5DU9 - chain A; structure by X-ray diffraction, 1.60 A resolution.

== Chain A ==
Protein: CDA peptide synthetase I
Organism: Streptomyces coelicolor (strain ATCC BAA-471 / A3(2) / M145)
Notes: fragment: UNP residues1-449
UniProt: Q9Z4X6 (Q9Z4X6_STRCO); residues 1-449 here = UniProt positions 1-449
Chain sequence (450 residues; each row starts with the number of its first residue; numbering starts at 0):
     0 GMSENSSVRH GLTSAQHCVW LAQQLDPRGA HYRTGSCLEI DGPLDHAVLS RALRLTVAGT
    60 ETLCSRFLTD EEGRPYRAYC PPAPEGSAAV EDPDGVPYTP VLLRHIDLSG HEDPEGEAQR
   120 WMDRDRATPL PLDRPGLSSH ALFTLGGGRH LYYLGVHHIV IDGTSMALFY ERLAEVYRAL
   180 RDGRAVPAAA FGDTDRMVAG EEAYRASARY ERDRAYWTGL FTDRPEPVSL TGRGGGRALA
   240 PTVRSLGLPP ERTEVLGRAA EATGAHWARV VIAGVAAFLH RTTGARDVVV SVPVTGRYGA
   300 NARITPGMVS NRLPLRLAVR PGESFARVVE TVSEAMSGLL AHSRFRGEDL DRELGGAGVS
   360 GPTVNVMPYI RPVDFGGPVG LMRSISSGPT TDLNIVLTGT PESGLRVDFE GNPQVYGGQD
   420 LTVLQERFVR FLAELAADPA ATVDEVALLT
Disordered / not traced: 0-5, 84-94, 230-235
Construct notes: expression tag (0); engineered mutation Cys17 (Glu in Q9Z4X6)
Covalently attached groups: (2S)-2-amino-N-butyl-propanamide (UM2) linked to Cys17
Residues lining bound ligands: (2S)-2-amino-N-butyl-propanamide (UM2): Ala14, Val18, Tyr31, His157, Met307, Ser309, Arg311, Arg345, Glu347, Ser386, Gly387, Pro388

== Summary ==
(2S)-2-amino-N-butyl-propanamide is covalently linked to Cys17.
Chain A is CDA peptide synthetase I (Streptomyces coelicolor (strain ATCC BAA-471 / A3(2) / M145)); the
structure, First condensation domain of the calcium-dependent antibiotic synthetase in complex with substrate
analogue 2a, was determined by X-ray diffraction together with 5DUA from the same study.
